PDB entry 7RE9 | X-ray diffraction, 2.77 A resolution | chains H and L

Chain H:
Protein: Fab heavy chain
From: Homo sapiens
Notes: antibody fragment or engineered binder
Amino-acid sequence (224 residues; row label = number of the first residue in the row):
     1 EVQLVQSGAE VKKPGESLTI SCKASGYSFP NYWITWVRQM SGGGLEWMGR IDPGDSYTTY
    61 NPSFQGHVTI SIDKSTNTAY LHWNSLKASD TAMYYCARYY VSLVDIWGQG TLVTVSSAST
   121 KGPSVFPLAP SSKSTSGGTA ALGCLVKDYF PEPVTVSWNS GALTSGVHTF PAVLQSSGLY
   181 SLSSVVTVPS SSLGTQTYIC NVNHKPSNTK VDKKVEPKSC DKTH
Disordered / not traced: 1, 132-138, 218-224
Disulfides: C22-C96, C144-C200

Chain L:
Protein: Fab light chain
From: Homo sapiens
Notes: antibody fragment or engineered binder
Amino-acid sequence (216 residues; row label = number of the first residue in the row):
     1 QSVLTQPASV SGSPGQSITI SCTGTSSDVG GYNYVSWYQQ HPGKAPKLMI YDVNNRPSEV
    61 SNRFSGSKSG NTASLTISGL QAEDEADYYC SSYTTGSRAV FGGGTKLTVL GQPKANPTVT
   121 LFPPSSEELQ ANKATLVCLI SDFYPGAVTV AWKADGSPVK AGVETTKPSK QSNNKYAASS
   181 YLSLTPEQWK SHRSYSCQVT HEGSTVEKTV APTECS
Disordered / not traced: 1-2, 213-216
Disulfides: C22-C90, C138-C197

How chain H and chain L interact:
Contacting residue pairs (58; chain H residue first):
  W33(H) with S97(L)
  V37(H) with F101(L), hydrophobic
  Q39(H) with Q40(L), hydrogen bond; Y89(L)
  G43(H) with Y89(L)
  G44(H) with Y89(L)
  L45(H) with P46(L), hydrophobic; Y89(L); F101(L)
  W47(H) with R98(L); A99(L); F101(L)
  R50(H) with S97(L), hydrogen bond
  T59(H) with G96(L); S97(L), hydrogen bond (side chain-backbone)
  Y60(H) with R98(L)
  P62(H) with R98(L)
  Y95(H) with Q40(L); K44(L)
  Y99(H) with Y93(L)
  S102(H) with Y34(L); S36(L); D52(L), hydrogen bond
  L103(H) with Y38(L); Y51(L), hydrophobic
  V104(H) with Y38(L), hydrogen bond (backbone-side chain)
  W107(H) with P46(L), hydrogen bond (side chain-backbone)
  V125(H) with E127(L)
  F126(H) with S125(L); E127(L); E128(L)
  P127(H) with S125(L); E127(L)
  L128(H) with F122(L), hydrophobic; V137(L), hydrophobic
  A129(H) with F122(L)
  A141(H) with F122(L)
  L145(H) with Y181(L), hydrophobic
  K147(H) with E128(L), salt bridge; T135(L)
  H168(H) with Q171(L), hydrogen bond; A177(L)
  F170(H) with L139(L), hydrophobic; I140(L); A177(L), hydrophobic; A178(L); S179(L)
  V173(H) with T166(L); Y181(L), hydrophobic
  L174(H) with E164(L)
  Q175(H) with E164(L)
  S176(H) with E164(L), hydrogen bond
  L182(H) with Y181(L)
  S183(H) with V137(L); L139(L); Y181(L), hydrogen bond
  V185(H) with L139(L), hydrophobic
  K213(H) with E127(L), salt bridge
Other interface residues (no listed pair), chain H (41 interface residues in all): E46, V101, G108, P171, A172, S181
Other interface residues (no listed pair), chain L (40 interface residues in all): A45, L48, G102, G103, T120, P123, K133, S141, T165, S169

Summary:
Chain H and chain L form an interface of 41 and 40 residues respectively; the contacts include 9 hydrogen
bonds and 2 salt bridges. Among the polar pairs are K147(H)-E128(L), K213(H)-E127(L) and Q39(H)-Q40(L).
Chain H is Fab heavy chain and chain L is Fab light chain, both from Homo sapiens; the structure, TCR mimic
antibody (Fab fragment), was determined by X-ray diffraction, deposited together with 7RE7 and 7RE8.
